7Y4T - chain A; structure by X-ray diffraction, 2.16 A resolution.

== Chain A ==
Molecule: Hepatocyte growth factor receptor
Organism: Homo sapiens
Notes: EC 2.7.10.1; fragment: kinase domain
Reference sequence: P08581 (MET_HUMAN); residue numbers follow UniProt; this construct covers 1038-1346
Chain sequence (309 residues; row label = number of the first residue in the row):
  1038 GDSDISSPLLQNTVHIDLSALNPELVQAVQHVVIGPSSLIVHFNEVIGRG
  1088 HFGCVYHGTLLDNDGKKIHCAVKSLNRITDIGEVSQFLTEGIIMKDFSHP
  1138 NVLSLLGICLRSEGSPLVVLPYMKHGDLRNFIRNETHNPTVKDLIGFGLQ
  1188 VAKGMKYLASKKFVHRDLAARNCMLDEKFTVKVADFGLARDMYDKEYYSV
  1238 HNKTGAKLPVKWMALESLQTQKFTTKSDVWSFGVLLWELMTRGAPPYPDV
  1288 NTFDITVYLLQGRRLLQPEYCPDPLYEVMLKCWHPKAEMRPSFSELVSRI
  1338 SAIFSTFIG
Disordered / not traced: 1038-1062, 1149-1150, 1346
Ligand contacts: I90 (2-[2-[3-(1-methylpyrazol-4-yl)quinolin-6-yl]ethyl]-6-(3-nitrophenyl)pyridazin-3-one): Ile1084, Gly1085, Arg1086, Val1092, Ala1108, Leu1140, Leu1157, Pro1158, Tyr1159, Met1160, Lys1161, Gly1163, Asp1164, Arg1208, Asn1209, Met1211, Ala1221, Asp1222, Ala1226, Tyr1230
Swiss-Prot annotation at these positions:
  - active site: Asp1204 (Proton acceptor)
  - binding site (ATP): Ile1084 to Val1092, Lys1110
  - modified residue: Tyr1230 (Phosphotyrosine), Tyr1234 (Phosphotyrosine), Tyr1235 (Phosphotyrosine), Thr1289 (Phosphothreonine)
  - natural variant: Val1092 (V1092I: In RCCP), His1094 (H1094L: In RCCP; H1094R: In RCCP; H1094Y: In RCCP), His1106 (H1106D: In RCCP), Met1131 (M1131T: In RCCP), Thr1173 (T1173I: In HCC), Val1188 (V1188L: In RCCP), Leu1195 (L1195V: In RCCP), Val1220 (V1220I: In RCCP), Asp1228 (D1228H: In RCCP; D1228N: In RCCP), Tyr1230 (Y1230C: In RCCP; Y1230D: In RCCP; Y1230H: In RCCP), Tyr1234 (Y1234C: In DA11), Lys1244 (K1244R: In HCC), 2 further natural variant entries in UniProt
  - mutagenesis: Tyr1234 (Y1234F: Complete loss of kinase activity and of ligand-induced ubiquitination. Alters interaction with PTPN1 and PTPN2. Loss of interaction with PTPN1 and PTPN2; when associated with F-1235), Tyr1235 (Y1235F: Complete loss of kinase activity. Alters interaction with PTPN1 and PTPN2. Loss of interaction with PTPN1 and PTPN2; when associated with F-1234), Tyr1313 (Y1313F: No effect on ligand-induced CBL-mediated ubiquitination; when associated with F-1349, F-1356 and F-1365)

== In short ==
Chain A binds compound I90. From UniProt: active-site residue Asp1204, 10 ATP-binding residues and 3
mutagenesis sites.
Chain A is Hepatocyte growth factor receptor (Homo sapiens); the structure, Crystal structure of cMET kinase
domain bound by compound 9I, was determined by X-ray diffraction, deposited together with 7Y4U and 8GVJ.
